8QYY - chains D and G of the 7 polymer chains in the assembly; structure by electron microscopy, 2.56 A resolution.

== Chain D ==
Molecule: Anti-phage defense ZorAB system ZorA
From: Escherichia coli
UniProt: A0A0V7WZR2 (A0A0V7WZR2_ECOLX); residue numbers follow UniProt; this construct covers 1-434
Amino-acid sequence (434 residues; numbered 1 to 434; the number before each row is that of its first residue):
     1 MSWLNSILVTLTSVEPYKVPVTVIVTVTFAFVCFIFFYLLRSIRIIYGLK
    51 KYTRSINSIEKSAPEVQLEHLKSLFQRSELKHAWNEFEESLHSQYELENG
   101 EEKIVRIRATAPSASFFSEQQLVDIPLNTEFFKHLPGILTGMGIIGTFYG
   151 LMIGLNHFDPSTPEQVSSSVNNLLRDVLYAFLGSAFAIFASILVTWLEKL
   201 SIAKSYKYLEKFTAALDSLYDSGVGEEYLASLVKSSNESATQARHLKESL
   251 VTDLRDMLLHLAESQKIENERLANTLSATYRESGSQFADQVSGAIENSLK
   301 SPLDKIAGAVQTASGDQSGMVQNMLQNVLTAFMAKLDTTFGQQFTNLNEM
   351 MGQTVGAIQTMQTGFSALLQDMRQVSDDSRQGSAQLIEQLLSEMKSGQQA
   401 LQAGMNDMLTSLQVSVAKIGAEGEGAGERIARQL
Unresolved in the structure: 246-434
Metal / ion sites: Ca2+ site 1: Glu86, Glu89 (shared with 2 residues of chain E); Ca2+ site 2: Asp217, Tyr220 (shared with 2 residues of chain C)
From the paper describing this entry:
  - mutagenesis - L250G/L254G/L258G/L261G, L250N/L254N/L258N/L261N: decreased stability in response to TMD domain

== Chain G ==
Molecule: Membrane protein
From: Escherichia coli
UniProt: A0A0V7WZP0 (A0A0V7WZP0_ECOLX); residues 1-246 here = UniProt positions 1-246
Amino-acid sequence (246 residues; each row starts with the number of its first residue):
     1 MFGNAFGVKKRRSDEAEKPFWISYADLMTAMMVLFLVVMVASLSSVTQRI
    51 QRAEQGEKARGQDISRLCERLELHARNVNKNIVVDCHDNRISFGEAGRFA
   101 HNQFFLNAEGQKALQDVVPLVLEASNSEEGKKWFKQIVIEGFTDTDGSYL
   151 YNLHLSLQRSEWVMCSLLDSRSPLQKNISAEQQLQIRKLFLAGGVSFNNA
   201 KESKEASRRVELRMQFFGLKDKRDKADEVDFPPVVNKEVCQLVMPL
Cystine bridges: Cys68-Cys86, Cys165-Cys240
From the paper describing this entry:
  - mutagenesis - D26N: abolished localization to ZorD
  - mutagenesis - Y151A/N152A/L155A/R159A: decreased stability

== How chain D and chain G interact ==
Contacting residue pairs (25; chain D residue first):
  Thr110(D) with Ala5(G)
  Ala111(D) with Phe6(G)
  Pro112(D) with Ala5(G); Phe6(G)
  Glu119(D) with Arg11(G), salt bridge
  Lys133(D) with Asp14(G), salt bridge
  Leu151(D) with Met32(G), hydrophobic
  Phe158(D) with Leu43(G), hydrophobic
  Pro163(D) with Ile50(G), hydrophobic
  Glu164(D) with Ile50(G); Glu54(G)
  Val166(D) with Leu43(G), hydrophobic; Thr47(G)
  Ser167(D) with Gln51(G)
  Val170(D) with Val40(G), hydrophobic
  Leu173(D) with Leu36(G), hydrophobic; Met39(G), hydrophobic
  Leu174(D) with Val40(G), hydrophobic
  Val177(D) with Leu36(G), hydrophobic
  Phe181(D) with Met32(G), hydrophobic; Val33(G), hydrophobic
  Lys199(D) with Asp14(G), salt bridge
  Tyr206(D) with Arg11(G)
  Ser222(D) with Phe6(G)
  Leu229(D) with Phe2(G), hydrophobic
Also at the interface, not in a pair above, chain D (21 interface residues in all): Ala109

== Summary ==
21 residues of chain D face 15 of chain G across their interface; the contacts include 3 salt bridges. Polar
pairs include Glu119(D)-Arg11(G), Lys133(D)-Asp14(G) and Lys199(D)-Asp14(G). From the paper:
L250G/L254G/L258G/L261G and L250N/L254N/L258N/L261N of chain D reduce stability in response to TMD domain;
D26N of chain G abolishes localization to ZorD.
Chain D is Anti-phage defense ZorAB system ZorA and chain G is Membrane protein, both from Escherichia coli;
the structure, Zorya anti-bacteriophage defense system ZorAB, ZorA delta_435-729, ZorA tail tip deletion, was
determined by electron microscopy (same publication as 8QYD, 8QYH and 8QYK).
